Entry 1G9V (X-ray diffraction, 1.85 A resolution); this record covers chains B and C of the 4 polymer chains in the assembly.

# Chain B
Name: Hemoglobin beta chain
Source organism: Homo sapiens
UniProtKB: P68871 (HBB_HUMAN); residues 201-346 here correspond to UniProt positions 1-146 (UniProt number = residue number - 200)
Sequence (146 residues; numbered 201 to 346; the number before each row is that of its first residue):
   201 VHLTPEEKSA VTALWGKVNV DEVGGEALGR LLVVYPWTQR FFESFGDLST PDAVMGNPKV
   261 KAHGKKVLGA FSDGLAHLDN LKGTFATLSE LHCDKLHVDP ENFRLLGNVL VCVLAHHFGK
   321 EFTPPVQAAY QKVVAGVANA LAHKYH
Ion coordination: heme Fe near H292 (its only coordinating residue here)
Residues lining bound ligands:
  - heme (HEM): L231, T238, F241, F242, H263, K266, V267, A270, F271, F285, L288, L291, H292, L296, V298, N302, F303, L306, V337, L341
  - RQ3 (2-{4-[(3,5-dimethylanilino)-carbonyl-methyl]-phenoxy}-2-methylpropionic acid): Y235, W237, L305, N308
Reported in the primary citation:
  - binding site for RQ3: Y235, W237, N308
  - mutagenesis - N308K: decreased binding to oxygen (citing earlier work)

# Chain C
Name: Hemoglobin alpha chain
Source organism: Homo sapiens
UniProtKB: P69905 (HBA_HUMAN); residues 401-541 here correspond to UniProt positions 1-141 (UniProt number = residue number - 400)
Sequence (141 residues; numbered 401 to 541; the number before each row is that of its first residue):
   401 VLSPADKTNV KAAWGKVGAH AGEYGAEALE RMFLSFPTTK TYFPHFDLSH GSAQVKGHGK
   461 KVADALTNAV AHVDDMPNAL SALSDLHAHK LRVDPVNFKL LSHCLLVTLA AHLPAEFTPA
   521 VHASLDKFLA SVSTVLTSKY R
Swiss-Prot annotation at these positions:
  - site: K461 (Not glycated)
Ion coordination: heme Fe near H487 (its only coordinating residue here)
Residues lining bound ligands:
  - heme (HEM): M432, T439, Y442, F443, H445, F446, H458, K461, V462, A465, L466, L483, L486, H487, L491, V493, N497, F498, L501, V532, L536
  - RQ3 (2-{4-[(3,5-dimethylanilino)-carbonyl-methyl]-phenoxy}-2-methylpropionic acid), molecule 1: F436, V496, K499, L500, H503, D526, A530
  - RQ3, molecule 2: P495, T537, Y540, R541
Reported in the primary citation:
  - binding site for RQ3: P495, K499, T537, Y540, R541
  - conformationally variable residues (side-chain flip): K499

# How chain B and chain C interact
Contacting residue pairs (26):
  V234(B) - R541(C)  hydrogen bond (backbone-side chain)
  Y235(B) - R541(C)
  P236(B) - Y540(C)
  P236(B) - R541(C)
  W237(B) - R492(C)
  W237(B) - D494(C)  hydrogen bond
  W237(B) - P495(C)
  W237(B) - Y540(C)  hydrophobic
  Q239(B) - R492(C)
  R240(B) - Y442(C)
  R240(B) - L491(C)  hydrogen bond (side chain-backbone)
  R240(B) - R492(C)  hydrogen bond (side chain-backbone)
  E243(B) - R492(C)  salt bridge
  H297(B) - T441(C)
  H297(B) - P444(C)
  D299(B) - T441(C)
  D299(B) - Y442(C)  hydrogen bond
  D299(B) - D494(C)
  D299(B) - N497(C)  hydrogen bond
  P300(B) - T438(C)
  E301(B) - D494(C)
  E301(B) - V496(C)
  L305(B) - D494(C)
  Y345(B) - T441(C)
  H346(B) - P437(C)
  H346(B) - K440(C)  hydrogen bond (backbone-side chain)
Also at the interface, not in a pair above, chain B (15 interface residues in all): V298

# In short
Chain B and chain C form an interface of 15 and 14 residues respectively, with 7 hydrogen bonds and 1 salt
bridge. Polar pairs include E243(B)-R492(C), V234(B)-R541(C) and W237(B)-D494(C). The paper reports a binding
site for RQ3 at Y235(B), W237(B) and P495(C) among others; N308K of chain B reduces binding to oxygen.
Here chain B is Hemoglobin beta chain and chain C is Hemoglobin alpha chain, both from Homo sapiens. Entry
1G9V (High resolution crystal structure of deoxy hemoglobin complexed with a potent allosteric effector) was
determined by X-ray diffraction.
